Entry 6BXL (X-ray diffraction, 2.30 A resolution); this record covers chains A and B.

== Chain A (and B) ==
Name: 2-(3-amino-3-carboxypropyl)histidine synthase
Organism: Pyrococcus horikoshii (strain ATCC 700860 / DSM 12428 / JCM 9974 / NBRC 100139 / OT-3)
Notes: EC 2.5.1.108; chain B of this document is another copy of the same molecule, construct and numbering; everything in this record applies to it too
UniProt: O58832 (DPH2_PYRHO); residue numbers follow UniProt; this construct covers 1-342
Chain sequence (378 residues; row label = number of the first residue in the row; numbers below 1 keep their minus sign (Met-35 is residue -35)):
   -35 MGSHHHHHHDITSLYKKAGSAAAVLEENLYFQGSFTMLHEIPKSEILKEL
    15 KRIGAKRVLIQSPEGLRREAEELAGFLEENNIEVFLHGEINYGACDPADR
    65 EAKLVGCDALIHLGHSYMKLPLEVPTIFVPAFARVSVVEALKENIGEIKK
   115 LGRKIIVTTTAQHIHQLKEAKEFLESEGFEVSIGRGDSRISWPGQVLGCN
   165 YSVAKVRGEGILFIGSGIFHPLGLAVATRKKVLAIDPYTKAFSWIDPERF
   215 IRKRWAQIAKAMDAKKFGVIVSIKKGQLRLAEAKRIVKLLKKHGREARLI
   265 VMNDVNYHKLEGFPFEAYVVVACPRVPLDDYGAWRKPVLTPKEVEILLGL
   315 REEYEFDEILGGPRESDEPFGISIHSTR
Unresolved in the structure: -35 to 2, 342 (chain B: -35 to 0, 294-297, 342)
Sequence notes: initiating methionine (-35); expression tag (-34 to 0)
Ion coordination: 4Fe-4S cluster Fe: Cys59, Cys163, Cys287 (together with S-adenosylmethionine)
Small-molecule neighbours:
  - S-adenosylmethionine (SAM): Tyr56, Gly57, Leu161, Gly162, His184, Ser236, Lys238, Gln241, Asn267, Asp268, Val269, Cys287, Arg289, Val290, Asp293
  - 4Fe-4S cluster (SF4): Tyr56, Cys59, Met82, Arg153, Leu161, Gly162, Cys163, Gln241, Cys287, Ile323

== How chain A and chain B interact ==
Residue-residue contacts (69):
  Arg21(A) with Leu244(B); Lys248(B)
  Arg31(A) with Lys273(B), hydrogen bond (side chain-backbone); Gly276(B); Phe277(B)
  Arg32(A) with Gly276(B); Pro278(B)
  Glu35(A) with Arg262(B), salt bridge; Pro278(B); Phe279(B)
  Ala38(A) with Arg262(B)
  Gly39(A) with Arg262(B)
  Glu42(A) with Lys255(B), salt bridge; Arg262(B), salt bridge
  Val48(A) with Arg262(B), hydrogen bond (backbone-side chain)
  Phe49(A) with Leu263(B)
  Leu50(A) with Arg262(B); Leu263(B), hydrogen bond (backbone-backbone); Ile264(B); Val265(B), hydrogen bond (backbone-backbone); Phe277(B), hydrophobic; Phe279(B), hydrophobic
  His51(A) with Val265(B), hydrogen bond (side chain-backbone); Phe277(B)
  Gly52(A) with Ile264(B); Val265(B), hydrogen bond (backbone-backbone); Met266(B); Lys273(B); Leu274(B)
  Glu53(A) with Met266(B); Asn267(B), hydrogen bond (side chain-backbone); Asp268(B); Lys273(B), salt bridge
  Ile54(A) with Lys273(B)
  Arg64(A) with Leu68(B)
  Glu65(A) with Ile237(B)
  Leu68(A) with Arg64(B)
  Val69(A) with Leu244(B)
  Ile237(A) with Glu65(B)
  Leu244(A) with Val69(B)
  Lys248(A) with Arg21(B); Glu47(B); Phe49(B)
  Lys255(A) with Glu42(B), salt bridge
  Arg262(A) with Glu35(B), salt bridge; Ala38(B); Gly39(B); Glu42(B), salt bridge; Val48(B); Leu50(B)
  Leu263(A) with Phe49(B); Leu50(B), hydrogen bond (backbone-backbone)
  Ile264(A) with Leu50(B); Gly52(B)
  Val265(A) with Phe49(B), hydrophobic; Leu50(B), hydrogen bond (backbone-backbone); His51(B); Gly52(B), hydrogen bond (backbone-backbone)
  Met266(A) with Gly52(B); Glu53(B)
  Asn267(A) with Glu53(B), hydrogen bond (backbone-side chain)
  Lys273(A) with Arg31(B), hydrogen bond (backbone-side chain); Gly52(B); Glu53(B), salt bridge; Ile54(B)
  Gly276(A) with Arg31(B)
  Phe277(A) with Arg31(B)
  Phe279(A) with Glu35(B); Leu50(B), hydrophobic
Other interface residues (no listed pair), chain A (40 interface residues in all): Leu23, Ser26, Glu47, Leu242, Asp268, His272, Leu274, Pro278
Other interface residues (no listed pair), chain B (38 interface residues in all): Leu23, Arg32, Leu242

== Overview ==
40 residues of chain A and 38 residues of chain B are in contact, with 12 hydrogen bonds and 8 salt bridges.
Among the polar pairs are Glu35(A)-Arg262(B), Glu42(A)-Lys255(B) and Glu42(A)-Arg262(B). Ligands of chain A:
S-adenosylmethionine and 4Fe-4S cluster.
Both chains are 2-(3-amino-3-carboxypropyl)histidine synthase (Pyrococcus horikoshii (strain ATCC 700860 / DSM
12428 / JCM 9974 / NBRC 100139 / OT-3)). Entry 6BXL (Crystal structure of Pyrococcus horikoshii Dph2 with
4Fe-4S cluster and SAM) was determined by X-ray diffraction, deposited together with 6BXK, 6BXM and 6BXO.
